PDB entry 8VSP | electron microscopy, 3.12 A resolution | chains A and I of the 9 polymer chains in the assembly

== Chain A ==
Protein: HLA class II histocompatibility antigen, DQ alpha 1 chain
Organism: Homo sapiens
UniProtKB: P01909 (DQA1_HUMAN); residues -22 to 231 here correspond to UniProt positions 1-254 (UniProt number = residue number + 23)
Sequence (288 residues; each row starts with the number of its first residue; numbers below 1 keep their minus sign (Met-22 is residue -22)):
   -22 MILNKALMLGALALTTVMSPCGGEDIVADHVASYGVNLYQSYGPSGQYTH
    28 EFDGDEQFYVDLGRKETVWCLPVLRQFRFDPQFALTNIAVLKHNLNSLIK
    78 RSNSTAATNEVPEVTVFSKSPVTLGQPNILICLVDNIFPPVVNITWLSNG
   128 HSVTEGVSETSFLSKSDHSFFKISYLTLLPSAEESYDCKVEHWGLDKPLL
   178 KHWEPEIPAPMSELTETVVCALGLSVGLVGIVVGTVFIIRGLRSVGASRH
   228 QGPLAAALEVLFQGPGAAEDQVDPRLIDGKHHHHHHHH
Not modelled in the structure: -22 to 1, 183-187, 222-265
Cystine bridges: Cys109-Cys165
Construct notes: expression tag (232-265)
UniProt features mapped onto this chain:
  - region: Glu181 to Glu193 (Connecting peptide)
  - glycosylation (N-linked (GlcNAc...) asparagine): Asn80, Asn120

== Chain I ==
Protein: HLA class II histocompatibility antigen gamma chain
Organism: Homo sapiens
UniProtKB: P04233 (HG2A_HUMAN); residues 2-296 here = UniProt positions 2-296
Sequence (308 residues; row label = number of the first residue in the row; numbers below 1 keep their minus sign (Met-11 is residue -11)):
   -11 MDYKDDDDAGTSRHRRRSRSCREDQKPVMDDQRDLISNNEQLPMLGRRPG
    39 APESKCSRGALYTGFSILVTLLLAGQATTAYFLYQQQGRLDKLTVTSQNL
    89 QLENLRMKLPKPPKPVSKMRMATPLLMQALPMGALPQGPMQNATKYGNMT
   139 EDHVMHLLQNADPLKVYPPLKGSFPENLRHLKNTMETIDWKVFESWMHHW
   189 LLFEMSRHSLEQKPTDAPPKVLTKCQEEVSHIPAVHPGSFRPKCDENGNY
   239 LPLQCYGSIGYCWCVFPNGTEVPNTRSRGHHNCSESLELEDPSSGLGVTK
   289 QDLGPVPM
Not modelled in the structure: -11 to 46, 117-296
Construct notes: initiating methionine (-11); expression tag (-10 to 1)
From the paper describing this entry:
  - self-association interface (contacts with another copy of this molecule); pairs are residue here / residue on that copy: Arg77-Asp79 (hydrogen bond)

== How chain A and chain I interact ==
Residue-residue contacts (19; chain A residue first):
  Tyr36(A) - Pro101(I)
  Asp38(A) - Pro101(I)
  Arg41(A) - Pro101(I)
  Arg41(A) - Lys102(I)  hydrogen bond (side chain-backbone)
  Arg41(A) - Val104(I)
  Gly102(A) - Gln86(I)
  Pro104(A) - Gln89(I)
  Pro104(A) - Leu93(I)  hydrophobic
  Ile106(A) - Leu93(I)  hydrophobic
  Glu132(A) - Arg94(I)  salt bridge
  Val134(A) - Lys99(I)
  Ser135(A) - Pro98(I)
  Ser135(A) - Pro100(I)
  Glu136(A) - Lys99(I)
  Glu136(A) - Pro100(I)
  Thr154(A) - Leu93(I)
  Thr154(A) - Arg94(I)  hydrogen bond
  Leu156(A) - Gln86(I)
  Leu156(A) - Asn87(I)
Other interface residues (no listed pair), chain A (16 interface residues in all): Gly40, Asn105, Gly133, Leu155
Other interface residues (no listed pair), chain I (13 interface residues in all): Leu90, Leu97

== In short ==
The interface between chain A and chain I involves 16 residues on one side and 13 on the other, with 2
hydrogen bonds and 1 salt bridge. Polar pairs include Glu132(A)-Arg94(I), Arg41(A)-Lys102(I) and
Thr154(A)-Arg94(I). The paper reports a self-association interface involving Arg77(I).
Here chain A is HLA class II histocompatibility antigen, DQ alpha 1 chain and chain I is HLA class II
histocompatibility antigen gamma chain, both from Homo sapiens. Entry 8VSP (Cryo-EM structure of human
invariant chain in complex with HLA-DQ) was determined by electron microscopy together with 8VRW from the same
study.
